4HRE - chains C and F of the 6 polymer chains in the assembly; structure by X-ray diffraction, 2.79 A resolution.

[Chain C]
Name: Annexin A2
Source organism: Mus musculus
Reference sequence: P07356 (ANXA2_MOUSE); numbering as in UniProt (aligned over 1-339)
Sequence (339 residues; row label = number of the first residue in the row):
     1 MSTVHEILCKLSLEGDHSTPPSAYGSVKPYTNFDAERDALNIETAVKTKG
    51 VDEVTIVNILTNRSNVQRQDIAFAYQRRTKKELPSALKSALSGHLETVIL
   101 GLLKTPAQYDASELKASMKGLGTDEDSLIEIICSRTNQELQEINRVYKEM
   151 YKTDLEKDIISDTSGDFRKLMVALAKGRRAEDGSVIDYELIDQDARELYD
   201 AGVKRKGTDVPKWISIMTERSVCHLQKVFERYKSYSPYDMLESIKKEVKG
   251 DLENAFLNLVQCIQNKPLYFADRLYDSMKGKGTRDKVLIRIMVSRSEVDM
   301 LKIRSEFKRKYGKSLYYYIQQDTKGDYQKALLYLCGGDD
Not modelled in the structure: 1
Curated features (UniProtKB/Swiss-Prot):
  - region: Ser2 to Tyr24 (S100A10-binding site)
  - modified residue: Ser2 (N-acetylserine), Tyr24 (Phosphotyrosine), Ser26 (Phosphoserine), Lys49 (N6-acetyllysine), Lys152 (N6-acetyllysine), Ser184 (Phosphoserine), Tyr199 (Phosphotyrosine), Lys227 (N6-acetyllysine)
  - cross-link: Lys49 (Glycyl lysine isopeptide (Lys-Gly) (interchain with G-Cter in SUMO1))
What the authors report for this chain:
  - mutagenesis - L13A: unchanged binding to p11
  - post-translational modification sites: Ser12 (citing earlier work)
  - mutagenesis - L13A: unchanged binding to Protein S100-A10 (chain F)

[Chain F]
Name: Protein S100-A10
Source organism: Homo sapiens
Reference sequence: P60903 (S10AA_HUMAN); residues 1-96 here correspond to UniProt positions 2-97 (UniProt number = residue number + 1)
Sequence (97 residues; numbered 0 to 96; the number before each row is that of its first residue; numbering starts at 0):
     0 SPSQMEHAMETMMFTFHKFAGDKGYLTKEDLRVLMEKEFPGFLENQKDPL
    50 AVDKIMKDLDQCRDGKVGFQSFFSLIAGLTIACNDYFVVHMKQKGKK
Not modelled in the structure: 0, 92-96
Sequence notes: expression tag (0)
Curated features (UniProtKB/Swiss-Prot):
  - region: Asp59 to Ser70 (Ancestral calcium site)
  - modified residue (N6-acetyllysine): Lys22, Lys27, Lys36, Lys53, Lys56
  - cross-link: Lys36 (Glycyl lysine isopeptide (Lys-Gly) (interchain with G-Cter in SUMO2))
What the authors report for this chain:
  - mutagenesis - D59A: unchanged binding to homodimerization of p11
  - mutagenesis - C82Q, C82S: unchanged binding to endogenous p11
  - mutagenesis - D59A: decreased stability with another copy of this molecule
  - mutagenesis - D59A: unchanged binding to Annexin A2 (chain C)
  - mutagenesis - C82Q, C82S: decreased binding to Annexin A2 (chain C)
  - mutagenesis - C82Q, C82S: unchanged binding to another copy of this molecule

[Interface between chain C and chain F]
Contacting residue pairs (22; chain C residue first):
  His5(C) - Pro39(F)
  Ile7(C) - Cys82(F)
  Ile7(C) - Tyr85(F)  hydrophobic
  Ile7(C) - Phe86(F)  hydrophobic
  Ile7(C) - Met90(F)  hydrophobic
  Leu8(C) - Phe38(F)  hydrophobic
  Leu8(C) - Phe41(F)
  Leu8(C) - Leu78(F)  hydrophobic
  Cys9(C) - Asn44(F)
  Lys10(C) - Tyr85(F)
  Leu11(C) - Phe41(F)  hydrophobic
  Leu11(C) - Gln45(F)  hydrogen bond (backbone-side chain)
  Leu11(C) - Ala81(F)  hydrophobic
  Ser12(C) - Gln45(F)  hydrogen bond
  Ser12(C) - Lys46(F)  hydrogen bond
  Glu14(C) - Lys46(F)  salt bridge
  Asp16(C) - Lys53(F)  salt bridge
  Asp16(C) - Lys56(F)  salt bridge
  His17(C) - Lys46(F)
  His17(C) - Asp47(F)  salt bridge
  Gln76(C) - Val88(F)
  Arg77(C) - Asp84(F)
Interface residues without a listed pair, chain C (15 interface residues in all): Leu13, Ser18, Phe73
From the paper, about this interface:
  - hot spots on chain C (mutagenesis) - L8A, L11A: decreased binding to p11

[In short]
15 residues of chain C face 17 of chain F across their interface; the contacts include 3 hydrogen bonds and 4
salt bridges. Among the polar pairs are Glu14(C)-Lys46(F), Asp16(C)-Lys53(F) and Asp16(C)-Lys56(F). From the
paper: C82Q and C82S of chain F reduce binding to Annexin A2 (chain C); a modification site at Ser12(C); 6
substitutions were tested in all.
Here chain C is Annexin A2 (Mus musculus) and chain F is Protein S100-A10 (Homo sapiens). Entry 4HRE (Crystal
Structure of p11/Annexin A2 Heterotetramer in Complex with SMARCA3 Peptide) was determined by X-ray
diffraction together with 4HRG and 4HRH from the same study.
